PDB entry 8WXB | electron microscopy, 4.20 A resolution (low resolution: residue-level contacts below are approximate; hydrogen-bond / salt-bridge calls are withheld) | chains m and o of the 51 polymer chains in the assembly

# Chain m (and o)
Protein: Major carboxysome shell protein CsoS1
Source organism: Prochlorococcus sp. MED4
Notes: chain o of this document is another copy of the same molecule, construct and numbering; everything in this record applies to it too
UniProt: Q7V2D1 (CSOS1_PROMP); residues 1-98 here correspond to UniProt positions 6-103 (UniProt number = residue number + 5)
Amino-acid sequence (98 residues; row label = number of the first residue in the row):
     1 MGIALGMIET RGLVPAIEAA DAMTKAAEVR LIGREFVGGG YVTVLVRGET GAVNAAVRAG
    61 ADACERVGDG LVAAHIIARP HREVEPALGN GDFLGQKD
Unresolved in the structure: 91-98 (chain o: 1, 89-98)

# How chain m and chain o interact
Pairs across the interface (36):
  Arg11(m) - Tyr41(o)
  Gly12(m) - Tyr41(o)
  Leu13(m) - Glu9(o)
  Leu13(m) - Val37(o)
  Leu13(m) - Thr43(o)
  Val14(m) - Met7(o)
  Val14(m) - Glu9(o)
  Val14(m) - Ala73(o)
  Val14(m) - His75(o)
  Ile17(m) - Met7(o)
  Ile17(m) - Val84(o)
  Glu18(m) - His75(o)
  Glu18(m) - Ile77(o)
  Asp21(m) - Ile77(o)
  Asp21(m) - Arg79(o)
  Thr24(m) - His81(o)
  Thr24(m) - Glu83(o)
  Thr24(m) - Val84(o)
  Lys25(m) - Arg79(o)
  Lys25(m) - His81(o)
  Val29(m) - Glu83(o)
  Arg30(m) - Glu83(o)
  Leu31(m) - Glu83(o)
  Phe36(m) - Glu35(o)
  Phe36(m) - Val37(o)
  Gly39(m) - Gly38(o)
  Gly39(m) - Gly39(o)
  Gly39(m) - Tyr41(o)
  Gly40(m) - Gly38(o)
  Gly40(m) - Tyr41(o)
  Val42(m) - Val37(o)
  Val67(m) - His75(o)
  Gly68(m) - Val72(o)
  Gly68(m) - Ala73(o)
  Asp69(m) - Tyr41(o)
  Asp69(m) - Val72(o)
Interface residues without a listed pair, chain m (21 interface residues in all): Ala20, Arg34
Interface residues without a listed pair, chain o (19 interface residues in all): Pro80, Ala87, Leu88

# Overview
21 residues of chain m and 19 residues of chain o are in contact.
Chain m and chain o are both Major carboxysome shell protein CsoS1 (Prochlorococcus sp. MED4); the structure,
Cryo-EM structure of the alpha-carboxysome shell vertex from Prochlorococcus MED4, was determined by electron
microscopy.
